PDB entry 8A12 | X-ray diffraction, 2.03 A resolution | chains A and B of the 3 polymer chains in the assembly

== Chain A ==
Name: Myosin-A
Source organism: Plasmodium falciparum
UniProtKB: Q8IDR3 (MYOA_PLAF7); residue numbers follow UniProt; this construct covers 1-818
Sequence (818 residues; row label = number of the first residue in the row):
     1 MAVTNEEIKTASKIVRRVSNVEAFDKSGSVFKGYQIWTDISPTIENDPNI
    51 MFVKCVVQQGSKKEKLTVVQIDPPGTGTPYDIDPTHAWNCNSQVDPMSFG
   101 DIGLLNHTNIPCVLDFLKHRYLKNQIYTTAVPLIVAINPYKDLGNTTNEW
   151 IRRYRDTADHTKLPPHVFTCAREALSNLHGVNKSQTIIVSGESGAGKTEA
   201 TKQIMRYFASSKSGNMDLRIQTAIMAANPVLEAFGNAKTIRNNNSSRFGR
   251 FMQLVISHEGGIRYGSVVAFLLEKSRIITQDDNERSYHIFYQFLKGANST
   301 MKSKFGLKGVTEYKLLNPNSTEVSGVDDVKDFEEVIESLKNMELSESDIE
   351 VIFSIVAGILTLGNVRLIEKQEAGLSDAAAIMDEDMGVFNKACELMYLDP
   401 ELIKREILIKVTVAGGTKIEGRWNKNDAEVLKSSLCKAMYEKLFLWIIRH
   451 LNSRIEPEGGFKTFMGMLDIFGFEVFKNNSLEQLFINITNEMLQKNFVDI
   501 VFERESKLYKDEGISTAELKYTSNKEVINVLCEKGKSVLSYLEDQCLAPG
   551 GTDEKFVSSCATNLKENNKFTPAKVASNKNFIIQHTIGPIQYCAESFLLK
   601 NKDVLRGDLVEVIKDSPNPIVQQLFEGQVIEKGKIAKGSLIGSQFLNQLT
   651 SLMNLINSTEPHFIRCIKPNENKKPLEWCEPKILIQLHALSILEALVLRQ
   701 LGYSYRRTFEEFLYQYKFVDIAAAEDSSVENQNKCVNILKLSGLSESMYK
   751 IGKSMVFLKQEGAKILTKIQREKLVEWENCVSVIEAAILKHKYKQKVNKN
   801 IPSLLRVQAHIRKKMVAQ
Disordered / not traced: 1, 373-375, 632-634
Modified positions: Ser19 (phosphoserine; SEP)
Curated features (UniProtKB/Swiss-Prot):
  - region: Pro661 to Glu671 (Actin-binding)
  - binding site (ATP): Gly191 to Thr198
  - modified residue: Ser19 (Phosphoserine)
Bound ions: Mg2+: Thr198, Ser246 (together with ADP)
Ligand contacts: ADP (adenosine-5'-diphosphate): Ile126, Tyr127, Asn138, Pro139, Tyr140, Lys141, Asp142, Glu192, Ser193, Gly194, Ala195, Gly196, Lys197, Thr198, Glu199, Gln203, Asn242, Asn244, Ser246
Reported in the primary citation:
  - specificity-determining residues: Phe270, Phe471, Leu481, Phe485, Phe645 (by similarity / conservation)
  - catalytic residues: Glu474 (citing earlier work)

== Chain B ==
Name: Myosin A tail domain interacting protein
Source organism: Plasmodium falciparum
UniProtKB: Q8I4W8 (Q8I4W8_PLAF7); residues -45 to 158 here correspond to UniProt positions 1-204 (UniProt number = residue number + 46)
Sequence (204 residues; row label = number of the first residue in the row; numbers below 1 keep their minus sign (Met-45 is residue -45)):
   -45 MKQECNVCYFNLPDPESTLGPYDNELNYFTWGPGFEYEPEPQRKPLSIEE
     5 SFENSEESEESVADIQQLEEKVDESDVRIYFNEKSSGGKISIDNASYNAR
    55 KLGLAPSSIDEKKIKELYGDNLTYEQYLEYLSICVHDKDNVEELIKMFAH
   105 FDNNCTGYLTKSQMKNILTTWGDALTDQEAIDALNAFSSEDNIDYKLFCE
   155 DILQ
Disordered / not traced: -45 to 27

== Interface between chain A and chain B ==
Contacting residue pairs (63):
  Asp72(A) with Asn108(B), hydrogen bond
  His119(A) with Asn108(B)
  Leu122(A) with Cys109(B), hydrophobic
  Lys796(A) with His104(B)
  Val797(A) with Met101(B); Phe105(B), hydrophobic; Trp125(B), hydrophobic
  Asn800(A) with Lys100(B); Met101(B); His104(B)
  Ile801(A) with Met101(B)
  Ser803(A) with Glu97(B), hydrogen bond (side chain-backbone); Leu98(B), hydrogen bond (side chain-backbone); Lys100(B); Met101(B)
  Leu804(A) with Ile121(B); Trp125(B)
  Leu805(A) with Ile63(B), hydrophobic; Gly126(B); Asp127(B)
  Arg806(A) with Ala59(B), hydrogen bond (side chain-backbone); Ser61(B); Asp64(B), salt bridge; His90(B); Asp93(B), salt bridge; Leu98(B)
  Val807(A) with Leu98(B); Phe102(B), hydrophobic; Leu122(B), hydrophobic; Cys153(B), hydrophobic; Ile156(B)
  Gln808(A) with Leu122(B), hydrogen bond (side chain-backbone); Trp125(B), hydrogen bond (side chain-backbone); Gly126(B); Asp127(B), hydrogen bond (side chain-backbone); Ala128(B)
  Ala809(A) with Ala59(B); Pro60(B)
  His810(A) with Ala59(B); Asp93(B), salt bridge; Ile156(B); Leu157(B)
  Ile811(A) with Leu122(B), hydrophobic; Leu129(B), hydrophobic; Ala137(B), hydrophobic; Phe152(B), hydrophobic
  Arg812(A) with Arg54(B); Asp127(B), hydrogen bond (side chain-backbone); Ala128(B), hydrogen bond (side chain-backbone); Leu129(B)
  Lys813(A) with Arg54(B); Gly57(B); Leu58(B); Ile156(B), hydrogen bond (side chain-backbone); Leu157(B); Gln158(B)
  Lys814(A) with Asp155(B), hydrogen bond (side chain-backbone); Ile156(B); Gln158(B), hydrogen bond (side chain-backbone)
  Met815(A) with Glu133(B)
  Val816(A) with Tyr51(B), hydrophobic; Arg54(B); Lys55(B)
Interface residues without a listed pair, chain A (22 interface residues in all): Lys794
Interface residues without a listed pair, chain B (38 interface residues in all): Ile99, Asn107

== Overview ==
22 residues of chain A face 38 of chain B across their interface, with 12 hydrogen bonds and 3 salt bridges.
Among the polar pairs are Arg806(A)-Asp64(B), Arg806(A)-Asp93(B) and His810(A)-Asp93(B). Chain A binds ADP.
From UniProt: 8 ATP-binding residues on chain A. From the paper: the catalytic residue Glu474(A); specificity
determinants Phe270(A), Phe471(A) and Leu481(A) among others.
Chain A is Myosin-A and chain B is Myosin A tail domain interacting protein, both from Plasmodium falciparum;
the structure, Plasmodium falciparum Myosin A full-length, post-rigor state complexed to Mg.ATP-gamma-S, was
determined by X-ray diffraction, deposited together with 8CDM and 8CDQ.
